PDB entry 6T93 | electron microscopy, 3.49 A resolution | chains H and J of the 10 polymer chains in the assembly

[Chain H]
Protein: Histone H2B type 1-J
Organism: Homo sapiens
Reference sequence: P06899 (H2B1J_HUMAN); residue numbers follow UniProt; this construct covers 1-126
Amino-acid sequence (129 residues; each row starts with the number of its first residue; numbers below 1 keep their minus sign (Gly-2 is residue -2)):
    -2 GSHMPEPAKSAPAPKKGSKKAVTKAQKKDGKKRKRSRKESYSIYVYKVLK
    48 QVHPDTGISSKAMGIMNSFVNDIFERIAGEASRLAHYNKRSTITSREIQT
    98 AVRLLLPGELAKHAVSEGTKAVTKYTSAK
Not modelled in the structure: -2 to 31, 126
Differences from the reference sequence: expression tag (-2 to 0)
UniProt features mapped onto this chain:
  - modified residue: Pro2 (N-acetylproline), Glu3 (ADP-ribosyl glutamic acid), Lys6 (N6-(2-hydroxyisobutyryl)lysine), Ser7 (ADP-ribosylserine), Lys12 (N6-(beta-hydroxybutyryl)lysine), Lys13 (N6-(2-hydroxyisobutyryl)lysine), Ser15 (Phosphoserine), Lys16 (N6-acetyllysine), Lys17 (N6-(beta-hydroxybutyryl)lysine), Lys21 (N6-(2-hydroxyisobutyryl)lysine), Lys24 (N6-(2-hydroxyisobutyryl)lysine), Lys25 (N6-(2-hydroxyisobutyryl)lysine), Lys35 (N6-(2-hydroxyisobutyryl)lysine), Glu36 (PolyADP-ribosyl glutamic acid), Ser37 (Phosphoserine), Lys44 (N6-(2-hydroxyisobutyryl)lysine), Lys47 (N6-(2-hydroxyisobutyryl)lysine), Lys58 (N6,N6-dimethyllysine), Arg80 (Dimethylated arginine), Lys86 (N6,N6,N6-trimethyllysine) and 6 more in UniProt
  - glycosylation: Ser113 (O-linked (GlcNAc) serine)
  - cross-link (Glycyl lysine isopeptide (Lys-Gly)): Lys6 (interchain with G-Cter in SUMO2), Lys21 (interchain with G-Cter in SUMO2), Lys35 (interchain with G-Cter in ubiquitin), Lys121 (interchain with G-Cter in ubiquitin)

[Chain J]
Molecule: 153-nt DNA strand
Sequence (153 nucleotides; each row starts with the number of its first residue; numbers below 1 keep their minus sign (DA-2 is residue -2)):
    -2 ATCACAGGATGTATATATCTGACACGTGCCTGGAGACTAGGGAGTAATCC
    48 CCTTGGCGGTTAAAACGCGGGGGACAGCGCGTACGTGCGTTTAAGCGGTG
    98 CTAGAGCTGTCTACGACCAATTGAGCGGATTTGCATAACAAAGTCTCCAG
   148 GAT
Not modelled in the structure: -2, 150

[Interface between chain H and chain J]
Pairs across the interface - 14 pairs, chain H then chain J:
  Ser33(H) - DC104(J)  hydrogen bond to the phosphate
  Arg34(H) - DC27(J)  hydrogen bond to the phosphate
  Arg34(H) - DT28(J)  salt bridge to the phosphate
  Tyr43(H) - DA21(J)  sugar contact
  Tyr43(H) - DC22(J)  hydrogen bond to the phosphate
  Gly54(H) - DA21(J)  phosphate contact
  Ile55(H) - DA21(J)  hydrogen bond to the phosphate
  Ser56(H) - DC20(J)  phosphate contact
  Ser57(H) - DC20(J)  hydrogen bond to the phosphate
  Arg87(H) - DA40(J)  phosphate contact
  Arg87(H) - DG41(J)  salt bridge to the phosphate
  Ser88(H) - DA40(J)  hydrogen bond to the phosphate
  Thr89(H) - DG39(J)  phosphate contact
  Thr89(H) - DA40(J)  hydrogen bond to the phosphate
Other interface residues (no listed pair), chain H (12 interface residues in all): Glu36, Lys86
Other interface residues (no listed pair), chain J (11 interface residues in all): DG29, DG30

[Summary]
12 residues of chain H face 11 of chain J across their interface, with 7 hydrogen bonds and 2 salt bridges.
Polar pairs include Ser33(H)-DC104(J), Arg34(H)-DC27(J) and Tyr43(H)-DC22(J).
Here chain H is Histone H2B type 1-J (Homo sapiens) and chain J is a 153-nt DNA strand. Entry 6T93 (Nucleosome
with OCT4-SOX2 motif at SHL-6) was determined by electron microscopy.
